PDB entry 5KS8 | X-ray diffraction, 3.01 A resolution | chains A and C of the 6 polymer chains in the assembly

[Chain A]
Molecule: Pyruvate carboxylase subunit alpha
From: Methylobacillus flagellatus
UniProt: Q1H158 (Q1H158_METFK); numbering as in UniProt; present here: 1-130, 202-472
Sequence (405 residues; numbered 1 to 472; 67 numbers in that range are skipped by the numbering (no residue carries them; nothing is unmodelled there); the number before each row is that of its first residue):
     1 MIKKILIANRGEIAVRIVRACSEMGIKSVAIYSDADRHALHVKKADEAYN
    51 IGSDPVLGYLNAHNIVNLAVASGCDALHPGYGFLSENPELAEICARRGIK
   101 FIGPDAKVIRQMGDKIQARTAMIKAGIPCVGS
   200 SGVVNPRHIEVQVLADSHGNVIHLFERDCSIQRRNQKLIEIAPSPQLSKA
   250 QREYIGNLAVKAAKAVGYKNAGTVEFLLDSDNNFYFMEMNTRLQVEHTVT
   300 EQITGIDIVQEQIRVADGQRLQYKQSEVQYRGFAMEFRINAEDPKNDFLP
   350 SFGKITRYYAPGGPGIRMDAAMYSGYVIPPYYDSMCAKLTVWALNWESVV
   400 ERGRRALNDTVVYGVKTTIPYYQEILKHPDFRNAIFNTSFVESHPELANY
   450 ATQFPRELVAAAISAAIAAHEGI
Disordered / not traced: 472
Construct notes: linker (131-132, 200-201)
From the paper describing this entry:
  - self-association interface (contacts with another copy of this molecule): Arg-19, Glu-23, Pro-454 to Ile-472
  - mutagenesis - Q452*, A465R: abolished binding to Pyruvate carboxylase subunit beta (chain C)
  - mutagenesis - R19E, E23R: unchanged catalytic activity
  - mutagenesis - R19E, E23R: unchanged binding to Pyruvate carboxylase subunit beta (chain C)

[Chain C]
Molecule: Pyruvate carboxylase subunit beta
From: Methylobacillus flagellatus (strain KT / ATCC 51484 / DSM 6875)
UniProt: Q1H157 (Q1H157_METFK); residues 1-617 here = UniProt positions 1-617
Sequence (617 residues; numbered 1 to 617; the number before each row is that of its first residue):
     1 MAKVHVTDVVLRDGHQSLIATRMRTDDMLPICSKLDAVGYWSLEAWGGAT
    51 FDACVRYLREDPWERLKKLRKALPNSRLQMLLRGQNLLGYRHYSDDVVRA
   101 FVQKSADNGIDVFRIFDAMNDLRNLKVSIESVKAVGKHAEGTISYTTSPV
   151 HDIPYFVNLAKELESFGCDTIAIKDMASLLTPQVTGDLVKALREAVSLPI
   201 HLHAHATSGLASMSIQRAVDNGVAIVDGCISSFAEGASLPATESIVAALK
   251 GTEYDTGLDIGLLQEISAYFREVRKKYWQFESEFTGVDTRVLVNQVPGGM
   301 ISNLSNQLKEQGALDRMDAVLDEIPRVREDLGYPPLVTPTSQIVGTQAVL
   351 NVMTGARYKSVTNEVKNYLLGHYGKAPSTVNPDVRNLAVGNAQVIECRPA
   401 DLLTAEMEKLRNEVEGLAASAADVLTYAMFPDLAKTFLQERNAGSLKPEP
   451 LLDKEAVTSRESHSRFAPTEFNVTLHGETFHIKLTGSGHHGEEQRPFYVS
   501 VDGVTEEVVVEILNEIEVSGGGQSSGEAKRKASSAASSGRPRPTHAGCVT
   551 TAMPGTIVDVKVNVGDKVSAGDAVLVIEAMKMENEIQASKSGVVVAINVK
   601 KGDSVTPDEALLEIQPD
Disordered / not traced: 1-2, 515-526
Covalent attachments: 5-(hexahydro-2-oxo-1H-thieno[3,4-d]imidazol-6-yl)pentanal (BTI) linked to Lys-581
Construct notes: conflict Ala-419 (Lys in Q1H157), Ala-421 (Glu in Q1H157), Ala-422 (Glu in Q1H157)
Bound ions: Mn2+: Asp-13, Lys-174, His-203, His-205
Ligand contacts: pyruvic acid (PYR): Arg-12, Gln-16, Gly-48, Ala-49, Leu-81, Arg-83, Phe-116, Lys-174, Met-176, Val-337, Thr-338
From the paper describing this entry:
  - mutagenesis - A49T, K581A: abolished catalytic activity
  - post-translational modification sites: Lys-581
  - binding site for the ligand BTI: Ala-49
  - higher-order assembly contacts with a neighbouring Pyruvate carboxylase subunit alpha: Glu-470 to Ile-512
  - mutagenesis - H476A/E478A: unchanged catalytic activity
  - mutagenesis - H476A/E478A, D502A/E507A: unchanged binding to Pyruvate carboxylase subunit alpha (chain A)
  - mutagenesis - D502A/E507A: decreased catalytic activity

[Interface between chain A and chain C]
Contacting residue pairs (17; chain A residue first):
  Leu-457(A) / His-476(C)
  Ala-461(A) / Val-473(C)
  Ile-462(A) / Val-499(C)  hydrophobic
  Ile-462(A) / Val-501(C)  hydrophobic
  Ala-465(A) / Phe-471(C)
  Ala-465(A) / Ile-482(C)  hydrophobic
  Ala-465(A) / Leu-484(C)  hydrophobic
  Ile-466(A) / Leu-484(C)  hydrophobic
  Ile-466(A) / Phe-497(C)  hydrophobic
  Ala-468(A) / Pro-468(C)
  Ala-468(A) / Phe-471(C)  hydrophobic
  His-469(A) / Ala-467(C)
  His-469(A) / Pro-468(C)  hydrogen bond (side chain-backbone)
  His-469(A) / Thr-469(C)
  His-469(A) / Phe-471(C)
  His-469(A) / Leu-484(C)
  Glu-470(A) / Phe-497(C)
Interface residues without a listed pair, chain C (13 interface residues in all): Gly-488, Val-508
Interface features reported in the paper:
  - interface residues, chain A: Pro-454(A)
  - interface residues, chain C: Glu-470(C), His-476(C)

[Summary]
8 residues of chain A face 13 of chain C across their interface; the contacts include 1 hydrogen bond. The
hydrogen-bonded pair is His-469(A)/Pro-468(C). The paper reports a binding site for the ligand BTI at
Ala-49(C); Q452* and A465R of chain A abolish binding to Pyruvate carboxylase subunit beta (chain C); 8
substitutions were tested in all.
Chain A is Pyruvate carboxylase subunit alpha (Methylobacillus flagellatus) and chain C is Pyruvate
carboxylase subunit beta (Methylobacillus flagellatus (strain KT / ATCC 51484 / DSM 6875)); the structure,
Crystal structure of two-subunit pyruvate carboxylase from Methylobacillus flagellatus, was determined by
X-ray diffraction.
